PDB entry 1RNV | X-ray diffraction, 1.60 A resolution | chain A

Chain A:
Name: Ribonuclease S
Organism: Bos taurus
Notes: EC 3.1.27.5
UniProt: P61823 (RNAS1_BOVIN); residues 1-124 here correspond to UniProt positions 27-150 (UniProt number = residue number + 26)
Sequence (124 residues; numbered 1 to 124; the number before each row is that of its first residue):
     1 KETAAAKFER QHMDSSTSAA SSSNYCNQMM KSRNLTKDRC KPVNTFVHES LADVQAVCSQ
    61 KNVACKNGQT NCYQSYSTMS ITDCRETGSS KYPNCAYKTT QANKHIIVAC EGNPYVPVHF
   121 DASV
Not modelled in the structure: 16-23
Cystine bridges: Cys26-Cys84, Cys40-Cys95, Cys58-Cys110, Cys65-Cys72
Swiss-Prot annotation at these positions:
  - active site: His12 (Proton acceptor), His119 (Proton donor)
  - binding site (substrate): Lys7, Arg10, Lys41 to Thr45, Lys66, Arg85
  - glycosylation: Lys1 (N-linked (Glc) (glycation) lysine), Lys7 (N-linked (Glc) (glycation) lysine), Asn34 (N-linked (GlcNAc...) asparagine), Lys37 (N-linked (Glc) (glycation) lysine), Lys41 (N-linked (Glc) (glycation) lysine)

Summary:
UniProt lists active-site residues His12 and His119 and 9 substrate-binding residues.
Chain A is Ribonuclease S (Bos taurus); the structure, Refinement of the crystal structure of ribonuclease S.
comparison with and between the various ribonuclease A ..., was determined by X-ray diffraction, deposited
together with 1RNU and 2RNS.
